PDB entry 4HZY | X-ray diffraction, 1.60 A resolution | chain A

# Chain A
Protein: Neuraminidase
Source organism: Influenza A virus
UniProt: A9YN63 (A9YN63_9INFA); the construct lacks a stretch of the UniProt sequence and is renumbered around it, so the offset changes along the chain: 83-170 = UniProt 83-170; 171-271 = UniProt 172-272; 272-285 = UniProt 274-287; 287-309 = UniProt 288-310; 3 more segments
Amino-acid sequence (388 residues; row label = number of the first residue in the row; note: 3 numbers in that range are skipped by the numbering (no residue carries them; nothing is unmodelled there)):
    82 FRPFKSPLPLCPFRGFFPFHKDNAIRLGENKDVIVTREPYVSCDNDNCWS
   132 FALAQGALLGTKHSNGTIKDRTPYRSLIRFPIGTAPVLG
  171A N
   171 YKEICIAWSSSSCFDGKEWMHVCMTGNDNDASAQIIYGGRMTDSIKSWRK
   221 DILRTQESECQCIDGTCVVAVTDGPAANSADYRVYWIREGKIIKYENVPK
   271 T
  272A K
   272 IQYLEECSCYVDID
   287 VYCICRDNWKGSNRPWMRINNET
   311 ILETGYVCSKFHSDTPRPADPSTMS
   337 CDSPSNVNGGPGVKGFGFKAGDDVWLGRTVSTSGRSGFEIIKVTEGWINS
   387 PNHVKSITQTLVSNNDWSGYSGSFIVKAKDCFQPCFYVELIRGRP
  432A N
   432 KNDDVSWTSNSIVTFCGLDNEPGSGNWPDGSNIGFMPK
Differences from the reference sequence: expression tag (82); engineered mutation Tyr274 (His276 in A9YN63)
Disulfide bonds: Cys92-Cys417, Cys124-Cys129, Cys175-Cys193, Cys183-Cys230, Cys232-Cys237, Cys278-Cys291, Cys280-Cys289, Cys318-Cys337, Cys421-Cys447
Glycans and other covalent adducts: glycan linked to Asn146, Asn307
Bound ions: Ca2+: Asp293, Gly297, Asp324, Gly345
From the paper describing this entry:
  - conformationally variable residues (side-chain flip): Tyr274, Trp295

# In short
Covalently linked N-acetylglucosamine: at Asn146 and Asn307. The Ca2+ site is built by Asp293, Gly297, Asp324
and Gly345. The paper reports conformational variability at Tyr274 and Trp295.
Chain A is Neuraminidase (Influenza A virus); the structure, Crystal structure of influenza A neuraminidase
N3-H274Y, was determined by X-ray diffraction together with 4I00, 4HZV, 4HZW, 4HZX and 4HZZ from the same
study.
